Entry 5CL7 (X-ray diffraction, 1.44 A resolution); this record covers chains A and C of the 3 polymer chains in the assembly.

Chain A:
Protein: AlkD
From: Bacillus cereus
Notes: EC 3.2.2.-
Reference sequence: R8GWR7 (R8GWR7_BACCE); residue numbers follow UniProt; this construct covers 1-237
Sequence (241 residues; each row starts with the number of its first residue; numbers below 1 keep their minus sign (Gly-3 is residue -3)):
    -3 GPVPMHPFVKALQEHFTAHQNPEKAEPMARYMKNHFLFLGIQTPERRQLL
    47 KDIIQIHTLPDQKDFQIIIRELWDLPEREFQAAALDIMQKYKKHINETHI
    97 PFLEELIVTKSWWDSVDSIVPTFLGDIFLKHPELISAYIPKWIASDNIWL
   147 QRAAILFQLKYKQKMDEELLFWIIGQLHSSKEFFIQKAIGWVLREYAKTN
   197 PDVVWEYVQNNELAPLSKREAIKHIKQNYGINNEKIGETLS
Not modelled in the structure: -3 to -2, 230-237
Differences from the reference sequence: expression tag (-3 to 0)
Reported in the primary citation:
  - catalytic residues: Trp109, Trp187 (from molecular simulation)

Chain C:
Molecule: 12-nt DNA strand
Sequence (12 nucleotides; each row starts with the number of its first residue):
    13 CGGACTTTCGGG
Small-molecule neighbours: 3-deaza-3-methyladenine (54K; 7-methyl-3H-imidazo[4,5-c]pyridin-4-amine): DT18, DT19, DT20

How chain A and chain C interact:
Residue-residue contacts - 8 pairs, chain A then chain C:
  Gln38(A) - DT20(C)  hydrogen bond to the phosphate
  Gln38(A) - DC21(C)  phosphate contact
  Thr39(A) - DC21(C)  hydrogen bond to the phosphate
  Thr39(A) - DG22(C)  phosphate contact
  Pro40(A) - DC21(C)  phosphate contact
  Arg43(A) - DG22(C)  salt bridge to the phosphate
  Pro211(A) - DG14(C)  phosphate contact
  Arg215(A) - DG14(C)  salt bridge to the phosphate
Interface residues without a listed pair, chain A (7 interface residues in all): Leu212
Interface residues without a listed pair, chain C (6 interface residues in all): DC13, DG15

Summary:
The interface between chain A and chain C involves 7 residues on one side and 6 on the other; the contacts
include 2 hydrogen bonds and 2 salt bridges. Polar contacts include Gln38(A)-DT20(C), Thr39(A)-DC21(C) and
Arg43(A)-DG22(C). Chain C binds 3-deaza-3-methyladenine. The paper reports catalytic residues Trp109(A) and
Trp187(A).
Chain A is AlkD (Bacillus cereus) and chain C is a 12-nt DNA strand; the structure, Alkylpurine DNA
glycosylase AlkD bound to DNA containing a 3-methyladenine analog or DNA containing an abasic ..., was
determined by X-ray diffraction together with 5CL3, 5CL4, 5CL5, 5CL6, 5CL8, 5CL9 and 5 further entries from
the same study.
